PDB entry 4WZA | X-ray diffraction, 1.90 A resolution | chains A and F of the 8 polymer chains in the assembly

# Chain A
Protein: Nitrogenase molybdenum-iron protein alpha chain
From: Azotobacter vinelandii
Notes: EC 1.18.6.1
UniProt: P07328 (NIFD_AZOVI); residues 4-480 here = UniProt positions 4-480
Chain sequence (477 residues; row label = number of the first residue in the row):
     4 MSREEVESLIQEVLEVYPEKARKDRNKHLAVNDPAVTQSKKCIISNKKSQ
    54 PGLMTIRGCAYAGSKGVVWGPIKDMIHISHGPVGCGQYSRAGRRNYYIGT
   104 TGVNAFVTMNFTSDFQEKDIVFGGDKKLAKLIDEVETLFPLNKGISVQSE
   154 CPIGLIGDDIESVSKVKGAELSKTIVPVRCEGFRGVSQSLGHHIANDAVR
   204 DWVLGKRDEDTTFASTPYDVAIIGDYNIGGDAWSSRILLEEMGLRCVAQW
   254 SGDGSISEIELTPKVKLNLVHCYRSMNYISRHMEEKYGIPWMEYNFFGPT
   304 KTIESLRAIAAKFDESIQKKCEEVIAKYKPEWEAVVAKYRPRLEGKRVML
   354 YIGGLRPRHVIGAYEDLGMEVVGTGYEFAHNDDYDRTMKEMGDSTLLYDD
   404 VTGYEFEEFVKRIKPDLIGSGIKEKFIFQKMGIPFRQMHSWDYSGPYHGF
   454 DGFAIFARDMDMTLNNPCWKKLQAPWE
Sequence notes: variant Gln440 (Glu in P07328)
Ion coordination: fe(8)-S(7) cluster Fe: Cys62, Cys88, Cys154 (shared with 3 residues of chain B); Fe ion near Cys275 (its only coordinating residue here)
Ligand contacts:
  - fe(8)-S(7) cluster (CLF): Cys62, Tyr64, Pro85, Gly87, Cys88, Tyr91, Glu153, Cys154, Gly185
  - 3-hydroxy-3-carboxy-adipic acid (HCA): Ala65, Gly95, Arg96, Gln191, Gly424, Ile425, Lys426, Gln440, His442
  - ICS (iron-sulfur-molybdenum cluster with interstitial carbon): Val70, Arg96, His195, Tyr229, Ile231, Cys275, Arg277, Ser278, Ile355, Gly356, Gly357, Leu358, Arg359, Pro360, Phe381, Met441, His442
Curated features (UniProtKB/Swiss-Prot):
  - binding site ([8Fe-7S] cluster): Cys62, Cys88, Cys154
  - binding site ([7Fe-Mo-9S-C-homocitryl] cluster): Cys275, His442
  - mutagenesis: His195 (H195Q: No nitrogenase activity)

# Chain F
Protein: Nitrogenase iron protein 1
From: Azotobacter vinelandii
Notes: EC 1.18.6.1
UniProt: P00459 (NIFH1_AZOVI); residues 1-276 here correspond to UniProt positions 2-277 (UniProt number = residue number + 1)
Chain sequence (276 residues; row label = number of the first residue in the row):
     1 AMRQCAIYGKGGIGKSTTTQNLVAALAEMGKKVMIVGCDPKADSTRLILH
    51 SKAQNTIMEMAAEAGTVEDLELEDVLKAGYGGVKCVESGGPEPGVGCAGR
   101 GVITAINFLEEEGAYEDDLDFVFYDVLGDVVCGGFAMPIRENKAQEIYIV
   151 CSGEMMAMYAANNISKGIVKYANSGSVRLGGLICNSRNTDREDELIIALA
   201 NKLGTQMIHFVPRDNVVQRAEIRRMTVIEYDPKAKQADEYRALARKVVDN
   251 KLLVIPNPITMDELEELLMEFGIMEV
Unresolved in the structure: 272-276
Ion coordination: Mg2+: Ser16 (together with AMP-PCP); 4Fe-4S cluster Fe: Cys97, Cys132 (shared with 2 residues of chain E)
Ligand contacts:
  - AMP-PCP (ACP; phosphomethylphosphonic acid adenylate ester): Lys10, Gly11, Gly12, Ile13, Gly14, Lys15, Ser16, Thr17, Thr18, Asp39, Lys41, Val126, Leu127, Gly128, Asn185, Val211, Pro212, Arg213, Asp214, Asn215, Val217, Gln218, Glu221, Gln236, Tyr240
  - 4Fe-4S cluster (SF4): Cys97, Ala98, Gly99, Val131, Cys132
Curated features (UniProtKB/Swiss-Prot):
  - binding site (ATP): Gly9 to Ser16
  - binding site ([4Fe-4S] cluster): Cys97, Cys132
  - modified residue: Arg100 (ADP-ribosylarginine)

# Interface between chain A and chain F
Contacting residue pairs (23; chain A residue first):
  Glu120(A) - Val67(F)
  Glu120(A) - Arg100(F)  salt bridge
  Glu120(A) - Thr104(F)  hydrogen bond
  Lys121(A) - Ala62(F)
  Lys121(A) - Gly65(F)
  Ile123(A) - Gly96(F)
  Ile123(A) - Cys97(F)  hydrogen bond (backbone-backbone)
  Ile123(A) - Arg100(F)
  Val124(A) - Met58(F)  hydrophobic
  Val124(A) - Pro91(F)
  Val124(A) - Gly96(F)
  Val124(A) - Cys97(F)  hydrogen bond (backbone-backbone)
  Val124(A) - Arg100(F)
  Val124(A) - Gly101(F)
  Phe125(A) - Met58(F)
  Phe125(A) - Ala62(F)  hydrophobic
  Phe125(A) - Gly90(F)
  Phe125(A) - Pro91(F)  hydrophobic
  Phe125(A) - Val95(F)
  Phe125(A) - Gly96(F)
  Gly126(A) - Gly96(F)
  Ile159(A) - Gly96(F)
  Ile159(A) - Cys97(F)  hydrophobic
Also at the interface, not in a pair above, chain F (13 interface residues in all): Glu59

# In short
The interface between chain A and chain F involves 7 residues on one side and 13 on the other, with 3 hydrogen
bonds and 1 salt bridge. Polar contacts include Glu120(A)-Arg100(F), Glu120(A)-Thr104(F) and
Ile123(A)-Cys97(F). Chain A binds 3-hydroxy-3-carboxy-adipic acid, compound ICS and fe(8)-S(7) cluster.
Chain A is Nitrogenase molybdenum-iron protein alpha chain and chain F is Nitrogenase iron protein 1, both
from Azotobacter vinelandii; the structure, Asymmetric Nucleotide Binding in the Nitrogenase Complex, was
determined by X-ray diffraction.
